PDB entry 1EN4 | X-ray diffraction, 2.00 A resolution | chains A and B

[Chain A (and B)]
Protein: Manganese superoxide dismutase
Organism: Escherichia coli
Notes: EC 1.15.1.1; chain B of this document is another copy of the same molecule, construct and numbering; everything in this record applies to it too
Reference sequence: P00448 (SODM_ECOLI); numbering as in UniProt (aligned over 1-205)
Amino-acid sequence (205 residues; each row starts with the number of its first residue):
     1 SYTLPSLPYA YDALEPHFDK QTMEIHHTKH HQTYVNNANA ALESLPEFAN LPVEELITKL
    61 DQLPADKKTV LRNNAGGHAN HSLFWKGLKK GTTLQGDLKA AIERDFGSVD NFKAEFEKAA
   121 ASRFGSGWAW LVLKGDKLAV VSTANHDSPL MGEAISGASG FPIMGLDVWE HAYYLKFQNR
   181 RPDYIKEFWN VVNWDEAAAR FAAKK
Sequence notes: engineered mutation His-146 (Gln in P00448)
Curated features (UniProtKB/Swiss-Prot):
  - binding site (Mn(2+)): His-27
Bound ions: Mn2+: His-26, His-81, Asp-167, His-171

[Interface between chain A and chain B]
Contacting residue pairs - 35 pairs, chain A then chain B:
  Ile-25(A) / Tyr-174(B)
  Ile-25(A) / Gln-178(B)
  Ile-25(A) / Asn-179(B)
  Lys-29(A) / Asn-179(B)
  His-30(A) / Glu-170(B)
  His-30(A) / Tyr-174(B)  hydrogen bond
  His-30(A) / Asn-179(B)
  Asn-73(A) / Phe-124(B)
  Phe-124(A) / Asn-73(B)
  Phe-124(A) / His-146(B)
  Phe-124(A) / Trp-169(B)  hydrophobic
  Gly-125(A) / Ser-126(B)
  Gly-125(A) / Asn-145(B)
  Gly-125(A) / Trp-169(B)
  Ser-126(A) / Gly-125(B)
  Ser-126(A) / Ser-126(B)  hydrogen bond
  Asn-145(A) / Gly-125(B)
  His-146(A) / Phe-124(B)
  Trp-169(A) / Phe-124(B)  hydrophobic
  Trp-169(A) / Gly-125(B)
  Trp-169(A) / Glu-170(B)
  Glu-170(A) / His-30(B)
  Glu-170(A) / Trp-169(B)
  Glu-170(A) / Glu-170(B)  hydrogen bond (backbone-side chain)
  Glu-170(A) / His-171(B)  salt bridge
  His-171(A) / Glu-170(B)  salt bridge
  His-171(A) / Tyr-174(B)
  Tyr-174(A) / Ile-25(B)
  Tyr-174(A) / His-30(B)  hydrogen bond
  Tyr-174(A) / His-171(B)
  Tyr-174(A) / Leu-175(B)
  Leu-175(A) / Tyr-174(B)
  Gln-178(A) / Ile-25(B)
  Asn-179(A) / Lys-29(B)
  Asn-179(A) / His-30(B)
Other interface residues (no listed pair), chain A (18 interface residues in all): Tyr-34, Asn-74
Other interface residues (no listed pair), chain B (18 interface residues in all): Tyr-34, Asn-74

[In short]
Chain A and chain B each contribute 18 residues to their interface; the contacts include 4 hydrogen bonds and
2 salt bridges. Polar contacts include Glu-170(A)/His-171(B), His-30(A)/Tyr-174(B) and Ser-126(A)/Ser-126(B).
His-26(A), His-81(A), Asp-167(A) and His-171(A) coordinate Mn2+. From UniProt: Mn2+-binding residue His-27(A)
on chain A.
Both chains are Manganese superoxide dismutase (Escherichia coli). Entry 1EN4 (Crystal structure analysis of
the E. coli manganese superoxide dismutase Q146H mutant) was determined by X-ray diffraction together with
1EN5 and 1EN6 from the same study.
